PDB entry 6PQV | electron microscopy, 3.30 A resolution | chains C and D of the 22 polymer chains in the assembly

[Chain C]
Name: ATP synthase subunit alpha
From: Escherichia coli
Notes: EC 7.1.2.2
Reference sequence: A0A073FQ32 (A0A073FQ32_ECOLX); residues 1-513 here = UniProt positions 1-513
Sequence (513 residues; row label = number of the first residue in the row):
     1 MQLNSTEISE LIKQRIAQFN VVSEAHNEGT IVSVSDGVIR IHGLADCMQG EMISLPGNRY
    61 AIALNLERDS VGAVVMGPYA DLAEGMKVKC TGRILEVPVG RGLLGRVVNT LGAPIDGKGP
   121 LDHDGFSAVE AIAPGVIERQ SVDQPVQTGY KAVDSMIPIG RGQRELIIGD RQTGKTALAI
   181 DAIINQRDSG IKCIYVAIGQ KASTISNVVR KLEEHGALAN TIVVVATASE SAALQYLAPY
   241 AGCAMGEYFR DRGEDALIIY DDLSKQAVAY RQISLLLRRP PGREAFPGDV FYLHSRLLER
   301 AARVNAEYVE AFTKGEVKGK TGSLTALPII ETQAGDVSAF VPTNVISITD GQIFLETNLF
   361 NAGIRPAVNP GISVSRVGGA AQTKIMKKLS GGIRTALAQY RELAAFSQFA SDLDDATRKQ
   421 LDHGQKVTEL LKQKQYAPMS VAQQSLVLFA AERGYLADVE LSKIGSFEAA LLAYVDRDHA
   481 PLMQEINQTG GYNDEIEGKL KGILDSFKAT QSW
Not modelled in the structure: 1
Ion coordination: Mg2+: Thr176 (together with ATP)
Residues lining bound ligands:
  - ADP (adenosine-5'-diphosphate): Arg376, Val377, Gly378
  - ATP: Tyr150, Asp170, Arg171, Gln172, Thr173, Gly174, Lys175, Thr176, Ala177, Asp261, Glu331, Phe360, Arg365, Pro366, Gln433, Lys434, Gln435

[Chain D]
Name: ATP synthase subunit beta
From: Escherichia coli
Notes: EC 7.1.2.2
Reference sequence: A0A0F6CB56 (A0A0F6CB56_ECOLX); residues 0-459 here correspond to UniProt positions 1-460 (UniProt number = residue number + 1)
Sequence (471 residues; each row starts with the number of its first residue; numbers below 1 keep their minus sign (Met-11 is residue -11)):
   -11 MRGSHHHHHH GMATGKIVQV IGAVVDVEFP QDAVPRVYDA LEVQNGNERL VLEVQQQLGG
    49 GIVRTIAMGS SDGLRRGLDV KDLEHPIEVP VGKATLGRIM NVLGEPVDMK GEIGEEERWA
   109 IHRAAPSYEE LSNSQELLET GIKVIDLMAP FAKGGKVGLF GGAGVGKTVN MMELIRNIAI
   169 EHSGYSVFAG VGERTREGND FYHEMTDSNV IDKVSLVYGQ MNEPPGNRLR VALTGLTMAE
   229 KFRDEGRDVL LFVDNIYRYT LAGTEVSALL GRMPSAVGYQ PTLAEEMGVL QERITSTKTG
   289 SITSVQAVYV PADDLTDPSP ATTFAHLDAT VVLSRQIASL GIYPAVDPLD STSRQLDPLV
   349 VGQEHYDTAR GVQSILQRYQ ELKDIIAILG MDELSEEDKL VVARARKIQR FLSQPFFVAE
   409 VFTGSPGKYV SLKDTIRGFK GIMEGEYDHL PEQAFYMVGS IEEAVEKAKK L
Not modelled in the structure: -11 to -1
Differences from the reference sequence: initiating methionine (-11); expression tag (-10 to -1); conflict Ala137 (Cys138 in A0A0F6CB56)
Ion coordination: Mg2+: Thr156 (together with ADP, phosphate ion)
Residues lining bound ligands: ADP (adenosine-5'-diphosphate): Gly150, Ala151, Gly152, Val153, Gly154, Lys155, Thr156, Val157, Tyr331, Phe404, Ala407, Phe410, Thr411

[How chain C and chain D interact]
Pairs across the interface (78; chain C residue first):
  Gly43(C) with Arg64(D), hydrogen bond (backbone-side chain)
  Leu44(C) with Arg64(D), hydrogen bond (backbone-side chain)
  Ala45(C) with Arg64(D)
  Asp46(C) with Arg63(D), salt bridge
  Cys47(C) with Arg63(D)
  Met48(C) with Gly61(D); Leu62(D); Arg63(D)
  Gln49(C) with Val8(D); Gly10(D), hydrogen bond (side chain-backbone); Asp60(D); Gly61(D), hydrogen bond (backbone-backbone); Leu62(D), hydrogen bond (backbone-backbone)
  Asn65(C) with Ile9(D)
  Leu66(C) with Gln7(D); Val8(D), hydrogen bond (backbone-backbone); Ile9(D); Leu62(D)
  Glu67(C) with Val6(D); Arg64(D), hydrogen bond (backbone-side chain)
  Arg68(C) with Val6(D); Gln7(D)
  Asp69(C) with Arg64(D)
  Ser70(C) with Arg64(D)
  Val71(C) with Arg64(D)
  Val136(C) with Gly186(D); Asn187(D); Gln208(D)
  Ile137(C) with Asp96(D); Met97(D), hydrophobic; Tyr190(D), hydrophobic
  Arg139(C) with Thr183(D), hydrogen bond
  Gln140(C) with Asn187(D)
  Ser141(C) with Asn187(D); Asp188(D)
  Val142(C) with Arg184(D)
  Arg164(C) with Arg182(D)
  Arg279(C) with Ile9(D); Gly10(D)
  Pro280(C) with Ala256(D)
  Arg283(C) with Val265(D)
  Gly288(C) with Glu253(D); Ala256(D)
  Asp289(C) with Leu257(D)
  Phe291(C) with Arg216(D); Glu253(D)
  Tyr292(C) with Asn210(D)
  Ser295(C) with Met209(D); Asn210(D), hydrogen bond (side chain-backbone)
  Arg296(C) with Asn210(D)
  Glu299(C) with Thr183(D), hydrogen bond; Asn210(D)
  Thr343(C) with Tyr245(D)
  Ile346(C) with Tyr297(D)
  Ser347(C) with Arg182(D), hydrogen bond (backbone-side chain); Met209(D); Arg246(D)
  Ile348(C) with Arg182(D), hydrogen bond (backbone-side chain)
  Asp350(C) with Arg184(D), salt bridge
  Gly371(C) with Arg323(D), hydrogen bond (backbone-side chain)
  Val374(C) with Ala151(D); Arg323(D)
  Arg376(C) with Ala151(D); Arg182(D)
  Lys387(C) with Phe410(D), hydrogen bond (side chain-backbone)
  Thr395(C) with Ser327(D)
  Ala398(C) with Ser327(D); Leu328(D), hydrophobic
  Arg401(C) with Gln324(D)
  Glu402(C) with Lys371(D), salt bridge
  Phe406(C) with Ala375(D), hydrophobic
  Asp412(C) with Ile376(D)
  Leu413(C) with Ala375(D); Ile376(D), hydrophobic
  Asp414(C) with Ala375(D), hydrogen bond (backbone-backbone); Ile376(D); Gly378(D)
  Thr417(C) with Ala375(D)
Interface residues without a listed pair, chain C (54 interface residues in all): Leu64, Glu130, Thr349, Gln352, Ile372
Interface residues without a listed pair, chain D (51 interface residues in all): Ile87, Val95, Gly152, Glu185, Tyr206, Glu211, Pro212, Leu249, Gly259, Ile374, Leu377

[Summary]
54 residues of chain C face 51 of chain D across their interface, with 15 hydrogen bonds and 3 salt bridges.
Polar contacts include Asp46(C)-Arg63(D), Asp350(C)-Arg184(D) and Glu402(C)-Lys371(D). ADP is bound between
chain C and chain D. Bound to chain C: ATP.
Here chain C is ATP synthase subunit alpha and chain D is ATP synthase subunit beta, both from Escherichia
coli. Entry 6PQV (E. coli ATP Synthase State 1e) was determined by electron microscopy (same publication as
6OQR, 6OQS, 6OQT, 6OQU, 6OQV, 6OQW and 3 further entries).
